PDB entry 8FIS | electron microscopy, 3.18 A resolution | chains C and E of the 10 polymer chains in the assembly

Chain C:
Protein: Envelope glycoprotein gp120
Organism: Human immunodeficiency virus 1
UniProt: Q2N0S6 (Q2N0S6_9HIV1); the construct lacks a stretch of the UniProt sequence and is renumbered around it, so the offset changes along the chain: 31-141 = UniProt 30-140; 150-186 = UniProt 141-177; 188-309 = UniProt 187-308; 312-321 = UniProt 309-318; 2 more segments
Amino-acid sequence (481 residues; each row starts with the number of its first residue; note: 12 numbers in that range are skipped by the numbering (no residue carries them; nothing is unmodelled there); a row labelled like 186A-186I holds insertion residues (186A, then the next letters in order)):
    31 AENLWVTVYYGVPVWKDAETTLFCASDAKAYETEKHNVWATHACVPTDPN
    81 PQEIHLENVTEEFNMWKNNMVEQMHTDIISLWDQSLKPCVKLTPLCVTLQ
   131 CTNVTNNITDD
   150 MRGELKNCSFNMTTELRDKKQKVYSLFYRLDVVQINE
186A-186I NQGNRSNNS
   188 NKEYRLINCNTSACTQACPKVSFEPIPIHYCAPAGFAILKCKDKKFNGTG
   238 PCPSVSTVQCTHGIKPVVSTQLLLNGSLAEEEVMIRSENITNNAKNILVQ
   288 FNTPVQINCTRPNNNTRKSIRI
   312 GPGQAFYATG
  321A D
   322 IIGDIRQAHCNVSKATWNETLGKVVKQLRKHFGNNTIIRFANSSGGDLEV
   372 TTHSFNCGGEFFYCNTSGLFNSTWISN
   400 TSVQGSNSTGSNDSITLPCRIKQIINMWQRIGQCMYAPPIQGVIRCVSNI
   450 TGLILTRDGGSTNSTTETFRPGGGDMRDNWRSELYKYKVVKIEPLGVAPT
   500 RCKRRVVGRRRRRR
Not modelled in the structure: 31, 186A-186I, 400-410, 506-513
Sequence notes: conflict Cys201 (Ile200 in Q2N0S6), Asn332 (Thr330 in Q2N0S6), Cys433 (Ala430 in Q2N0S6), Cys501 (Ala498 in Q2N0S6), Arg509 (Glu506 in Q2N0S6), Arg510 (Lys507 in Q2N0S6), Arg512 (Ala509 in Q2N0S6), Arg513 (Val510 in Q2N0S6)
Disulfides: Cys54-Cys74, Cys119-Cys205, Cys126-Cys196, Cys131-Cys157, Cys201-Cys433, Cys218-Cys247, Cys228-Cys239, Cys296-Cys331, Cys378-Cys445, Cys385-Cys418
Covalently attached groups: N-acetylglucosamine (NAG) linked to Asn88, Asn133, Asn137, Asn156, Asn160, Asn197, Asn234, Asn262, Asn276, Asn295, Asn301, Asn332, Asn339, Asn355, Asn363, Asn386, Asn392, Asn448, Asn462

Chain E:
Protein: Envelope glycoprotein gp41
Organism: Human immunodeficiency virus 1
UniProt: Q2N0S6 (Q2N0S6_9HIV1); residues 512-664 here correspond to UniProt positions 509-661 (UniProt number = residue number - 3)
Amino-acid sequence (153 residues; row label = number of the first residue in the row):
   512 AVGIGAVFLGFLGAAGSTMGAASMTLTVQARNLLSGIVQQQSNLLRAPEA
   562 QQHLLKLTVWGIKQLQARVLAVERYLRDQQLLGIWGCSGKLICCTNVPWN
   612 SSWSNRNLSEIWDNMTWLQWDKEISNYTQIIYGLLEESQNQQEKNEQDLL
   662 ALD
Not modelled in the structure: 512-519, 547-568
Sequence notes: conflict Pro559 (Ile556 in Q2N0S6), Cys605 (Thr602 in Q2N0S6)
Disulfides: Cys598-Cys604
Covalently attached groups: N-acetylglucosamine (NAG) linked to Asn611, Asn618, Asn637

Chain C / chain E interface:
Pairs across the interface (9; chain C residue first):
  Tyr39(C) with Gln658(E)
  Thr499(C) with Gln658(E)
  Arg500(C) with Gln658(E), hydrogen bond (backbone-side chain); Ala662(E)
  Cys501(C) with Gln658(E), hydrogen bond; Leu661(E)
  Lys502(C) with Leu661(E); Asp664(E)
  Arg504(C) with Leu661(E)
Other interface residues (no listed pair), chain C (7 interface residues in all): Arg503
Other interface residues (no listed pair), chain E (5 interface residues in all): Leu660

In short:
The interface between chain C and chain E involves 7 residues on one side and 5 on the other; the contacts
include 2 hydrogen bonds. Polar pairs include Arg500(C)-Gln658(E) and Cys501(C)-Gln658(E). Covalently linked
N-acetylglucosamine: at Asn88(C), Asn133(C), Asn137(C), Asn156(C), Asn160(C) and Asn197(C) and 13 more.
Chain C is Envelope glycoprotein gp120 and chain E is Envelope glycoprotein gp41, both from Human
immunodeficiency virus 1; the structure, Structure of Bispecific CAP256V2LS-J3 Fab in complex with BG505
DS-SOSIP.664, was determined by electron microscopy.
